3G6E - chains 0 and C of the 31 polymer chains in the assembly; structure by X-ray diffraction, 2.70 A resolution.

Chain 0:
Molecule: 23S ribosomal RNA
Organism: Haloarcula marismortui
Sequence (2923 nucleotides; row label = number of the first residue in the row):
     1 GUUGGCUACU AUGCCAGCUG GUGGAUUGCU CGGCUCAGGC GCUGAUGAAG GACGUGCCAA
    61 GCUGCGAUAA GCUGUGGGGA GCCGCACGGA GGCGAAGAAC CACAGAUUUC CGAAUGAGAA
   121 UCUCUCUAAC AAUUGCUUCG CGCAAUGAGG AACCCCGAGA ACUGAAACAU CUCAGUAUCG
   181 GGAGGAACAG AAAACGCAAC GUGAUGUCGU UAGUAACCGC GAGUGAACGC GAUACAGCCC
   241 AAACCGAAGC CCUCACGGGC AAUGUGGUGU CAGGGCUACC UCUCAUCAGC CGACCGUCUU
   301 CACGAAGUCU CUUGGAAUAG AGCGUGAUAC AGGGUGACAA CCCCGUACUG AAGACCAGUA
   361 CGCUGUGCGG UAGUGCCAGA GUAGCGGGGG UUGGAUAUCC CUCGCGAAUA ACGCAGGCAU
   421 CGACUGCGAA GGCUAAACAC AACCUGAGAC CGAUAGUGAA CAAGUAGUGU GAACGAACGC
   481 UGCAAAGUAC CCUCAGAAGG GAGGCGAAAU AGAGCAUGAA AUCAGUUGGC GAUCGAGCGA
   541 CAGGGCAUAC AAGGUCCCUU GACGAAUGAC CGAGACGCGA GUCUCCAGUA AGACUCACGG
   601 GAAGCCGAUG UUCUGUCGUA CGUUUUGAAA AACGAGCCAG GGAGUGUGUC UGUAUGGCAA
   661 GUCUAACCGG AGUAUCCGGG GAGGCACAGG GAAACCGACA UGGCCGCAGG GCUUUGCCCG
   721 AGGGCCGCCG UCUUCAAGGG CGGGGAGCCA UGUGGACACG ACCCGAAUCC GGACGAUCUA
   781 CGCAUGGACA AGAUGAAGCG UGCCGAAAGG CACGUGGAAG UCUGUUAGAG UUGGUGUCCU
   841 ACAAUACCCU CUCGUGAUCU AUGUGUAGGG GUGAAAGGCC CAUCGAGUCC GGCAACAGCU
   901 GGUUCCAAUC GAAACAUGUC GAAGCAUGAC CUCCGCCGAG GUAGUCUGUG AGGUAGAGCG
   961 ACCGAUUGGU GUGUCCGCCU CCGAGAGGAG UCGGCACACC UGUCAAACUC CAAACUUACA
  1021 GACGCUGUUU GACGCGGGGA UUCCGGUGCG CGGGGUAAGC CUGUGUACCA GGAGGGGAAC
  1081 AACCCAGAGA UAGGUUAAGG UCCCCAAGUG UGGAUUAAGU GUAAUCCUCU GAAGGUGGUC
  1141 UCGAGCCCUA GACAGCCGGG AGGUGAGCUU AGAAGCAGCU ACCCUCUAAG AAAAGCGUAA
  1201 CAGCUUACCG GCCGAGGUUU GAGGCGCCCA AAAUGAUCGG GACUCAAAUC CACCACCGAG
  1261 ACCUGUCCGU ACCACUCAUA CUGGUAAUCG AGUAGAUUGG CGCUCUAAUU GGAUGGAAGC
  1321 AGGGGCGAGA GCUCCUGUGG ACCGAUUAGU GACGAAAAUC CUGGCCAUAG UAGCAGCGAU
  1381 AGUCGGGUGA GAACCCCGAC GGCCUAAUGG AUAAGGGUUC CUCAGCACUG CUGAUCAGCU
  1441 GAGGGUUAGC CGGUCCUAAG UCUCACCGCA ACUCGACUGA GACGAAAUGG GAAACAGGUU
  1501 AAUAUUCCUG UGCCAUCAUG CAGUGAAAGU UGACGCCCUG GGGUCGAUCA CGCCGGGCAU
  1561 UCGCCCGGUC GAACCGUCCA ACUCCGUGGA AGCCGUAAUG GCAGGAAGCG GACGAACGGC
  1621 GGCAUAGGGA AACGUGAUUC AACCUGGGGC CCAUGAAAAG ACGAGCAUGA UGUCCGUACC
  1681 GAGAACCGAC ACAGGUGUCC AUGGCGGCGA AAGCCAAGGC CUGUCGGGAG CAACCAACGU
  1741 UAGGGAAUUC GGCAAGUUAG UCCCGUACCU UCGGAAGAAG GGAUGCCUGC UCCGGAACGG
  1801 AGCAGGUCGC AGUGACUCGG AAGCUCGGAC UGUCUAGUAA CAACAUAGGU GACCGCAAAU
  1861 CCGCAAGGAC UCGUACGGUC ACUGAAUCCU GCCCAGUGCA GGUAUCUGAA CACCUCGUAC
  1921 AAGAGGACGA AGGACCUGUC AACGGCGGGG GUAACUAUGA CCCUCUUAAG GUAGCGUAGU
  1981 ACCUUGCCGC AUCAGUAGCG GCUUGCAUGA AUGGAUUAAC CAGAGCUUCA CUGUCCCAAC
  2041 GUUGGGCCCG GUGAACUGUA CAUUCCAGUG CGGAGUCUGG AGACACCCAG GGGGAAGCGA
  2101 AGACCCUAUG GAGCUUUACU GCAGGCUGUC GCUGAGACGU GGUCGCCGAU GUGCAGCAUA
  2161 GGUAGGAGUC GUUACAGAGG UACCCGCGCU AGCGGGCCAC CCAGACAACA GUGAAAUACU
  2221 ACCCGUCGGU GACUGCGACU CUCACUCCGG GAGGAGGACA CCGAUAGCCG GGCAGUUUGA
  2281 CUGGGGCGGU ACGCGCUCGA AAAGAUAUCG AGCGCGCCCU AUGGUCAUCU CAGCCGGGAC
  2341 AGAGACCCGG CGAAGAGUGC AAGAGCAAAA GAUGACUUGA CAGUGUUCUU CCCAACGAGG
  2401 AACGCUGACG CGAAAGCGUG GUCUAGCGAA CCAAUUAGCC UGCUUGAUGC GGGCAAUUGA
  2461 UGACAGAAAA GCUACCCUAG GGAUAACAGA GUCGUCACUC GCAAGAGCAC AUAUCGACCG
  2521 AGUGGCUUGC UACCUCGAUG UCGGUUCCCU CCAUCCUGCC CGUGCAGAAG CGGGCAAGGG
  2581 UGAGGUUGUU CGCCUAUUAA AGGAGGUCGU GAGCUGGGUU UAGACCGUCG UGAGACAGGU
  2641 CGGCUGCUAU CUACUGGGUG UGUAAUGGUG UCUGACAAGA ACGACCGUAU AGUACGAGAG
  2701 GAACUACGGU UGGUGGCCAC UGGUGUACCG GUUGUUCGAG AGAGCACGUG CCGGGUAGCC
  2761 ACGCCACACG GGGUAAGAGC UGAACGCAUC UAAGCUCGAA ACCCACUUGG AAAAGAGACA
  2821 CCGCCGAGGU CCCGCGUACA AGACGCGGUC GAUAGACUCG GGGUGUGCGC GUCGAGGUAA
  2881 CGAGACGUUA AGCCCACGAG CACUAACAGA CCAAAGCCAU CAU
Disordered / not traced: 1-9, 126-127, 715, 971-998, 1560, 1952-1963, 2137-2236, 2339-2343, 2665-2666, 2915-2923
Modified positions: 1MA (6-hydro-1-methyladenosine-5'-monophosphate) at position 628, OMU (o2'-methyluridine 5'-monophosphate) at position 2587, OMG (o2'-methylguanosine-5'-monophosphate) at position 2588, UR3 (3-methyluridine-5'-monophoshate) at position 2619, PSU (pseudouridine-5'-monophosphate) at position 2621
Metal / ion sites: Na+ site 1 near U12 (its only coordinating residue here); Mg2+ site 1 near G28 (its only coordinating residue here); Na+ site 2: C40, G41, C443; Na+ site 3: G56, G61; Sr2+ site 1 near A86 (its only coordinating residue here); Na+ site 4: U107, U108; Mg2+ site 2 near U115 (its only coordinating residue here); Na+ site 5: C130, U146; Na+ site 6: C141, G142; Sr2+ site 2: G147, A183 (shared with 1 residue of chain M); Mg2+ site 3: C162, U2276; K+ site 1: C162, U163, U172; 58 more Na+ sites not listed; 69 more Mg2+ sites not listed; 38 more Sr2+ sites not listed; 1 more K+ sites not listed
Ligand contacts: Cephalotaxine (HMT; (3beta)-O~3~-[(2R)-2,6-dihydroxy-2-(2-methoxy-2-oxoethyl)-6-methylheptanoyl]cephalotaxine): G2099, A2100, G2102, A2486, C2487, A2488, U2535, A2538, U2539, G2540, U2541, U2620
From the paper describing this entry:
  - binding site for Cephalotaxine: C2487

Chain C:
Molecule: 50S ribosomal protein L4P
Organism: Haloarcula marismortui
UniProt: P12735 (RL4_HALMA); residue numbers follow UniProt; this construct covers 1-246
Chain sequence (246 residues; each row starts with the number of its first residue):
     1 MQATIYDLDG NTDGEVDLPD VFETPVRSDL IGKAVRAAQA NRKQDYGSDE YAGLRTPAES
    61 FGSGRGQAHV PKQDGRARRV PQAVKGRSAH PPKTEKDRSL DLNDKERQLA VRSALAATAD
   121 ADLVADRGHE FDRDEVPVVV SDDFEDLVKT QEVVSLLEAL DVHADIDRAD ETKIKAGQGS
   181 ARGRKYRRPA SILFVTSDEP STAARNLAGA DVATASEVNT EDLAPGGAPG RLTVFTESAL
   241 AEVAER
Metal / ion sites: Na+ site 1: Asp45, Thr94, Lys96; Na+ site 2: Arg55 (shared with G464(0), G475(0) of chain 0); Mg2+: Gly86 (shared with G456(0) of chain 0)

How chain 0 and chain C interact:
Pairs across the interface (230):
  C29(0) with Gln178(C), phosphate contact
  U30(0) with Ala181(C), phosphate contact
  C34(0) with Gly47(C), hydrogen bond to the sugar; Ser48(C), sugar contact; Asp49(C), phosphate contact
  U35(0) with Asp45(C), hydrogen bond to the sugar; Tyr46(C), sugar contact; Gly47(C), sugar contact; Asp49(C), phosphate contact; Thr94(C), hydrogen bond to the phosphate
  C36(0) with Gln44(C), base contact; Asp45(C), sugar contact; Thr94(C), phosphate contact
  G326(0) with Gln151(C), hydrogen bond to the phosphate; Asn206(C), base contact
  A327(0) with Lys149(C), salt bridge to the phosphate; Thr150(C), sugar contact; Gln151(C), hydrogen bond to the base; Val154(C), base contact; Asn206(C), hydrogen bond to the base
  U328(0) with Val148(C), sugar contact; Lys149(C), salt bridge to the phosphate; Thr150(C), hydrogen bond to the phosphate; Thr202(C), sugar contact; Arg205(C), phosphate contact
  A329(0) with Thr150(C), phosphate contact; Arg205(C), salt bridge to the phosphate; Asn206(C), phosphate contact
  C330(0) with Asp170(C), hydrogen bond to the base; Arg188(C), base contact; Asn206(C), hydrogen bond to the base; Ala208(C), base contact
  G332(0) with Tyr186(C), phosphate contact
  G333(0) with Lys185(C), phosphate contact; Tyr186(C), phosphate contact
  C338(0) with Ile174(C), sugar contact
  A339(0) with Tyr186(C), hydrogen bond to the phosphate
  A347(0) with Arg205(C), hydrogen bond to the sugar
  A447(0) with Gln44(C), hydrogen bond to the sugar
  G448(0) with Gln44(C), hydrogen bond to the sugar; Arg184(C), sugar contact
  A449(0) with Lys43(C), phosphate contact; Gln44(C), hydrogen bond to the phosphate; Arg184(C), hydrogen bond to the phosphate
  C450(0) with Tyr46(C), sugar contact; Arg182(C), salt bridge to the phosphate; Arg184(C), salt bridge to the phosphate
  C451(0) with Arg182(C), salt bridge to the phosphate
  G452(0) with Gln178(C), hydrogen bond to the sugar; Arg182(C), hydrogen bond to the base
  U454(0) with Val84(C), base contact
  A455(0) with Val84(C), phosphate contact; Lys85(C), hydrogen bond to the phosphate
  G456(0) with Ser88(C), phosphate contact
  U457(0) with Ser48(C), phosphate contact; Asp49(C), hydrogen bond to the phosphate; Ala52(C), phosphate contact; Arg55(C), hydrogen bond to the phosphate
  G458(0) with Tyr51(C), phosphate contact; Ala52(C), phosphate contact; Gly53(C), hydrogen bond to the phosphate; Arg55(C), salt bridge to the phosphate; Lys85(C), hydrogen bond to the phosphate
  A459(0) with Lys85(C), salt bridge to the phosphate
  C474(0) with Pro57(C), phosphate contact; Gln73(C), hydrogen bond to the sugar; Asp74(C), hydrogen bond to the sugar
  G475(0) with Thr56(C), hydrogen bond to the phosphate; Pro57(C), phosphate contact; Gln73(C), phosphate contact; Asp74(C), sugar contact
  A476(0) with Arg76(C), sugar contact; Arg78(C), salt bridge to the phosphate; Lys85(C), phosphate contact
  A477(0) with Lys85(C), salt bridge to the phosphate
  G640(0) with Val84(C), base contact
  G641(0) with Gln82(C), hydrogen bond to the base
  G642(0) with Pro81(C), sugar contact; Gln82(C), sugar contact
  A643(0) with Ala89(C), sugar contact; His90(C), phosphate contact
  G644(0) with His90(C), sugar contact
  U645(0) with His90(C), sugar contact; Lys93(C), hydrogen bond to the base
  G646(0) with Lys93(C), sugar contact; Glu95(C), sugar contact; Lys96(C), salt bridge to the phosphate
  U647(0) with Glu95(C), sugar contact; Lys96(C), phosphate contact; Asp97(C), hydrogen bond to the phosphate
  G656(0) with Arg27(C), hydrogen bond to the phosphate; Leu30(C), sugar contact; Asn103(C), base contact; Glu106(C), hydrogen bond to the sugar
  G657(0) with Arg27(C), salt bridge to the phosphate; Leu30(C), sugar contact; Asn103(C), base contact; Lys105(C), sugar contact; Glu106(C), sugar contact; Leu109(C), phosphate contact
  C658(0) with Lys105(C), hydrogen bond to the sugar
  U662(0) with Lys105(C), salt bridge to the phosphate
  C663(0) with Asn103(C), hydrogen bond to the phosphate; Lys105(C), salt bridge to the phosphate
  U664(0) with Leu102(C), phosphate contact; Asn103(C), phosphate contact; Asp104(C), hydrogen bond to the phosphate
  G670(0) with Glu217(C), hydrogen bond to the base
  A671(0) with Glu217(C), hydrogen bond to the sugar
  G672(0) with Pro200(C), base contact; Ala213(C), base contact; Thr214(C), hydrogen bond to the base; Glu217(C), base contact; Val218(C), hydrogen bond to the base; Asn219(C), base contact; Asp222(C), hydrogen bond to the base
  A674(0) with Arg42(C), sugar contact; Gln44(C), hydrogen bond to the base
  U675(0) with Ala38(C), hydrogen bond to the sugar; Asn41(C), sugar contact; Arg42(C), hydrogen bond to the sugar
  C676(0) with Ala38(C), phosphate contact; Asn41(C), hydrogen bond to the phosphate; Glu217(C), sugar contact; Asn219(C), hydrogen bond to the sugar
  C677(0) with Arg107(C), salt bridge to the phosphate; Ser216(C), hydrogen bond to the sugar; Glu217(C), sugar contact; Arg246(C), hydrogen bond to the phosphate
  G678(0) with Arg107(C), salt bridge to the phosphate; Gln108(C), hydrogen bond to the phosphate; Arg246(C), salt bridge to the phosphate
  C749(0) with Asn103(C), hydrogen bond to the sugar
  A750(0) with Lys33(C), base contact; Asp101(C), hydrogen bond to the sugar; Asn103(C), sugar contact
  U751(0) with Leu100(C), phosphate contact; Asp101(C), hydrogen bond to the phosphate
  G752(0) with Leu100(C), phosphate contact
  G760(0) with Lys93(C), base contact
  C762(0) with His90(C), hydrogen bond to the sugar
  C763(0) with Pro81(C), sugar contact; Arg87(C), phosphate contact; His90(C), phosphate contact
  C764(0) with Val80(C), phosphate contact; Pro81(C), sugar contact; Gln82(C), hydrogen bond to the sugar; Arg87(C), salt bridge to the phosphate
  G765(0) with Ser60(C), phosphate contact; His69(C), hydrogen bond to the sugar; Pro71(C), phosphate contact; Val80(C), phosphate contact
  A766(0) with Ser60(C), hydrogen bond to the phosphate; Gly62(C), phosphate contact; His69(C), sugar contact
  C890(0) with Pro57(C), phosphate contact
  G891(0) with Pro57(C), phosphate contact
  A894(0) with Leu54(C), base contact; Arg87(C), hydrogen bond to the base
  C1305(0) with Gly177(C), phosphate contact; Gln178(C), hydrogen bond to the phosphate; Gly179(C), phosphate contact; Arg184(C), hydrogen bond to the phosphate
  U1306(0) with Lys43(C), sugar contact; Lys175(C), salt bridge to the phosphate; Gly179(C), phosphate contact; Arg184(C), salt bridge to the phosphate
  A1307(0) with Gln39(C), hydrogen bond to the sugar; Lys175(C), salt bridge to the phosphate; Gly226(C), sugar contact
  A1308(0) with Arg127(C), hydrogen bond to the phosphate; Arg187(C), salt bridge to the phosphate; Pro225(C), hydrogen bond to the sugar; Gly226(C), sugar contact; Ala228(C), sugar contact
  U1309(0) with Arg127(C), salt bridge to the phosphate; Gly128(C), phosphate contact; Arg168(C), salt bridge to the phosphate; Arg187(C), salt bridge to the phosphate; Pro189(C), phosphate contact; Ala190(C), hydrogen bond to the phosphate
  U1310(0) with Gly128(C), phosphate contact; Arg168(C), salt bridge to the phosphate; Lys173(C), base contact; Arg187(C), base contact
  G1311(0) with Lys173(C), base contact
  C1342(0) with Ile174(C), hydrogen bond to the base
  C1343(0) with Ile174(C), hydrogen bond to the base; Lys175(C), phosphate contact; Ala176(C), phosphate contact; Gly177(C), hydrogen bond to the phosphate
  G1344(0) with Lys173(C), hydrogen bond to the base; Ala176(C), phosphate contact
  A1345(0) with Lys173(C), base contact
  A1348(0) with Arg36(C), hydrogen bond to the sugar
  G1349(0) with Arg36(C), salt bridge to the phosphate
  G1351(0) with Tyr46(C), sugar contact; Lys96(C), salt bridge to the phosphate
  A1352(0) with Tyr46(C), hydrogen bond to the phosphate; Ser48(C), base contact; Ser88(C), hydrogen bond to the base; His90(C), sugar contact; Pro92(C), phosphate contact
  A1358(0) with Gln82(C), base contact
  U1359(0) with Ser63(C), base contact; Gly66(C), base contact; Gln67(C), hydrogen bond to the base; Ala68(C), phosphate contact; His69(C), hydrogen bond to the base
  C1360(0) with Ala68(C), phosphate contact; Val70(C), sugar contact; Gln82(C), hydrogen bond to the sugar
  C1361(0) with Ala68(C), phosphate contact; Val70(C), sugar contact; Ala77(C), phosphate contact; Gln82(C), sugar contact; Ala83(C), sugar contact; Val84(C), hydrogen bond to the sugar
  U1362(0) with Arg76(C), hydrogen bond to the phosphate; Ala77(C), hydrogen bond to the phosphate; Val84(C), sugar contact
  G1363(0) with Arg76(C), salt bridge to the phosphate
  A2100(0) with Gly64(C), hydrogen bond to the phosphate; Arg65(C), phosphate contact; Gly66(C), phosphate contact
  A2101(0) with Ser63(C), sugar contact; Gly64(C), hydrogen bond to the phosphate; Arg65(C), phosphate contact; Gly66(C), hydrogen bond to the phosphate
  A2479(0) with Ser63(C), phosphate contact
Interface residues without a listed pair, chain 0 (97 interface residues in all): C348, G467, G680, A761, A767, G892, U1350
Interface residues without a listed pair, chain C (121 interface residues in all): Asp29, Ala37, Ala40, Phe61, Lys72, Gly75, Arg79, Pro91, Val111, Thr172, Ser180, Gly183, Ala203, Leu207, Val212, Glu221

Summary:
97 residues of chain 0 and 121 residues of chain C are in contact; the contacts include 76 hydrogen bonds and
29 salt bridges. Polar pairs include A327(0)-Gln151(C), A327(0)-Asn206(C) and C330(0)-Asp170(C). Ligands of
chain 0: Cephalotaxine. C40(0), G41(0) and C443(0) form the Na+ site 2. The paper reports a binding site for
Cephalotaxine at C2487(0).
Here chain 0 is 23S ribosomal RNA and chain C is 50S ribosomal protein L4P, both from Haloarcula marismortui.
Entry 3G6E (Co-crystal structure of Homoharringtonine bound to the large ribosomal subunit) was determined by
X-ray diffraction, deposited together with 3G4S and 3G71.
